PDB entry 7P2V | X-ray diffraction, 2.25 A resolution | chain A

[Chain A]
Protein: Histone deacetylase 8
From: Schistosoma mansoni
UniProtKB: A5H660 (A5H660_SCHMA); residue numbers follow UniProt; this construct covers 1-440
Chain sequence (440 residues; each row starts with the number of its first residue):
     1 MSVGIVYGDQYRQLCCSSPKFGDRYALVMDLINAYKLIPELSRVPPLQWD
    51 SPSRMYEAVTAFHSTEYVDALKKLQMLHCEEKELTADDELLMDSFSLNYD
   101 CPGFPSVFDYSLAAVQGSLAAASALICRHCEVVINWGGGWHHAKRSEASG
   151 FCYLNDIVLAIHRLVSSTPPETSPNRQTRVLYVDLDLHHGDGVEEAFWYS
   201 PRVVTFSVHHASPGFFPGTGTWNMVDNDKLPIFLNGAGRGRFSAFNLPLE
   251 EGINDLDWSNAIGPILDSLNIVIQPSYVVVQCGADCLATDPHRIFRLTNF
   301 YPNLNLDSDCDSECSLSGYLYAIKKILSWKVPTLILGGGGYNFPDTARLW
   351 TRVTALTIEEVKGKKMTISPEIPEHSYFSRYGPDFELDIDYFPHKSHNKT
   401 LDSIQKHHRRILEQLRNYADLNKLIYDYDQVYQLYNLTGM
Not modelled in the structure: 1, 81-83, 169-176, 225-228, 303-315, 395-402, 423-440
Construct notes: conflict Lys395 (Glu in A5H660)
Metal / ion sites: K+ site 1: Asp184, Asp186, His188, Ser207, Val208; Zn2+: Asp186, His188, Asp285 (together with l(+)-tartaric acid); K+ site 2: Phe197, Ser200, Val203, Ser243
Residues lining bound ligands: 4XI (5-[[(2S)-2-(4-chlorophenyl)-1'-methyl-spiro[2H-indole-3,4'-piperidine]-1-yl]methyl]-N-oxidanyl-thiophene-2-carboxamide): His189, Glu194, Glu195, Trp198, Tyr199, Thr219, Gly220, Thr221, Asn223, Leu234, Asn246
From the paper describing this entry:
  - binding site for 4XI: His189, Glu194, Glu195, Trp198, Thr219, Leu234, Asn246
  - allosteric site: Glu195, Trp198, Thr219, Leu234
  - mutagenesis - W198A: decreased catalytic activity
  - mutagenesis - W198A: decreased binding to NF2886
  - specificity-determining residues: Glu195, Trp198 (by similarity / conservation)
  - catalytic residues: Asp186, His188, Asp285, Tyr341 (citing earlier work)

[Summary]
Chain A binds compound 4XI. Asp184, Asp186, His188, Ser207 and Val208 form the K+ site 1. Asp186, His188 and
Asp285 coordinate Zn2+. From the paper: catalytic residues Asp186, His188 and Asp285 among others; W198A
reduces catalytic activity.
Chain A is Histone deacetylase 8 (Schistosoma mansoni); the structure, Crystal structure of Schistosoma
mansoni HDAC8 in complex with a 4-chlorophenyl-spiroindoline capped hydroxamate-based inhibitor, bound to ...,
was determined by X-ray diffraction together with 7POZ, 7P2S, 7P2T and 7P2U from the same study.
